7NX0 - chains C and A of the 5 polymer chains in the assembly; structure by X-ray diffraction, 1.95 A resolution.

[Chain C]
Protein: Leukocyte tyrosine kinase receptor
Organism: Homo sapiens
Notes: EC 2.7.10.1
UniProtKB: P29376 (LTK_HUMAN); numbering as in UniProt (aligned over 63-378)
Chain sequence (322 residues; each row starts with the number of its first residue):
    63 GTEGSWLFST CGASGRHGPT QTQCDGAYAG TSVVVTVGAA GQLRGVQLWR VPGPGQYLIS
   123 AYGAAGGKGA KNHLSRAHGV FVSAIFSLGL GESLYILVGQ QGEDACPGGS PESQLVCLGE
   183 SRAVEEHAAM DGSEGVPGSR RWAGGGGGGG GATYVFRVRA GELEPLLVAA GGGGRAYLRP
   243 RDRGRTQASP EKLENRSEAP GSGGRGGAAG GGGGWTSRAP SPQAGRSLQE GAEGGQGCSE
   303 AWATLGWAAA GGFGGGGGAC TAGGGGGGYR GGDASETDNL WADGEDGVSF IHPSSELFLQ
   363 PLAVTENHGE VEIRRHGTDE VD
Unresolved in the structure: 63-65, 191-201, 245-250, 380-384
Disulfide bonds: C73-C86, C168-C179, C300-C322
Construct notes: expression tag (379-384)
Bound ions: Na+ near L136 (its only coordinating residue here)
Swiss-Prot annotation at these positions:
  - glycosylation: N257 (N-linked (GlcNAc...) asparagine)
  - mutagenesis: R241 (R241A: Abolished homodimerization following interaction with ALKAL1)
Reported in the primary citation:
  - self-association interface (contacts with another copy of this molecule); pairs are residue here / residue on that copy: T84-E182

[Chain A]
Protein: ALK and LTK ligand 1
Organism: Homo sapiens
UniProtKB: Q6UXT8 (ALKL1_HUMAN); numbering as in UniProt (aligned over 57-129)
Chain sequence (79 residues; numbered 57 to 135; the number before each row is that of its first residue):
    57 PSGSRSAEIF PRDSNLKDKF IKHFTGPVTF SPECSKHFHR LYYNTRECST PAYYKRCARL
   117 LTRLAVSPLC SQTGTDEVD
Unresolved in the structure: 57-70, 129-135
Disulfide bonds: C90-C126, C104-C113
Construct notes: expression tag (130-135)
Swiss-Prot annotation at these positions:
  - mutagenesis: F76 (F76E: Slightly reduced affinity for receptor tyrosine kinase LTK), R102 (R102E: Reduced affinity for receptor tyrosine kinase LTK), R115 (R115E: Reduced affinity for receptor tyrosine kinase LTK)
Reported in the primary citation:
  - contacts within the chain: I77-L117 (hydrophobic contact), I77-Y110 (hydrophobic contact)
  - mutagenesis - F76E, R102E/R115E: decreased growth in response to ALK

[How chain C and chain A interact]
Residue-residue contacts (25):
  L120(C) - H79(A)
  S122(C) - H79(A)  hydrogen bond
  Y124(C) - F80(A)
  Y124(C) - K111(A)  hydrogen bond
  H140(C) - A108(A)  hydrogen bond (side chain-backbone)
  F143(C) - F76(A)  hydrophobic
  F143(C) - H79(A)
  F143(C) - F80(A)  hydrophobic
  F360(C) - H79(A)
  L361(C) - K75(A)
  L361(C) - F76(A)  hydrophobic
  L361(C) - H79(A)
  Q362(C) - L72(A)
  Q362(C) - F76(A)
  L364(C) - F76(A)  hydrophobic
  L364(C) - P107(A)
  L364(C) - Y110(A)  hydrophobic
  A365(C) - A108(A)
  V366(C) - P107(A)
  V366(C) - A108(A)
  V366(C) - K111(A)
  E368(C) - R112(A)  salt bridge
  E368(C) - R115(A)  salt bridge
  E374(C) - H79(A)  salt bridge
  R376(C) - H79(A)  hydrogen bond (side chain-backbone)
The authors on this interface:
  - specific contacts: H79(A)-S122(C), H79(A)-R376(C), K111(A)-Y124(C), R112(A)-E368(C)
  - interface residues, chain C: Y124(C), F143(C), V366(C)
  - interface residues, chain A: L72(A), F76(A), F80(A)
  - hot spots on chain A (mutagenesis) - R102E, R102E/R115E: decreased binding to both receptors
  - hot spots on chain A (mutagenesis) - F76E: decreased binding to LTK
  - hot spots on chain A (mutagenesis) - R115E: decreased binding to Leukocyte tyrosine kinase receptor (chain C)

[In short]
The interface between chain C and chain A involves 14 residues on one side and 11 on the other; the contacts
include 4 hydrogen bonds and 3 salt bridges. Among the polar pairs are E368(C)-R112(A), E368(C)-R115(A) and
E374(C)-H79(A). The paper describes contacts between H79(A) and S122(C), H79(A) and R376(C) and K111(A) and
Y124(C) among others. From the paper: F76E and R102E/R115E of chain A reduce growth in response to ALK;
interface residues Y124(C), F143(C) and L72(A) among others; 4 substitutions were tested in all.
Chain C is Leukocyte tyrosine kinase receptor and chain A is ALK and LTK ligand 1, both from Homo sapiens; the
structure, LTK:ALKAL1 complex stabilized by a Nanobody, was determined by X-ray diffraction together with
7NWZ, 7NX1, 7NX2, 7NX3 and 7NX4 from the same study.
